5ZEU - chains a and k of the 22 polymer chains in the assembly; structure by electron microscopy, 3.70 A resolution.

# Chain a
Molecule: 16S rRNA
From: Mycobacterium smegmatis (strain ATCC 700084 / mc(2)155)
Sequence (1528 nucleotides; each row starts with the number of its first residue):
     1 UUUUUGUUUG GAGAGUUUGA UCCUGGCUCA GGACGAACGC UGGCGGCGUG CUUAACACAU
    61 GCAAGUCGAA CGGAAAGGCC CUUUCGGGGG UACUCGAGUG GCGAACGGGU GAGUAACACG
   121 UGGGUGAUCU GCCCUGCACU UUGGGAUAAG CCUGGGAAAC UGGGUCUAAU ACCGAAUACA
   181 CCCUGCUGGU CGCAUGGCCU GGUAGGGGAA AGCUUUUGCG GUGUGGGAUG GGCCCGCGGC
   241 CUAUCAGCUU GUUGGUGGGG UGAUGGCCUA CCAAGGCGAC GACGGGUAGC CGGCCUGAGA
   301 GGGUGACCGG CCACACUGGG ACUGAGAUAC GGCCCAGACU CCUACGGGAG GCAGCAGUGG
   361 GGAAUAUUGC ACAAUGGGCG CAAGCCUGAU GCAGCGACGC CGCGUGAGGG AUGACGGCCU
   421 UCGGGUUGUA AACCUCUUUC AGCACAGACG AAGCGCAAGU GACGGUAUGU GCAGAAGAAG
   481 GACCGGCCAA CUACGUGCCA GCAGCCGCGG UAAUACGUAG GGUCCGAGCG UUGUCCGGAA
   541 UUACUGGGCG UAAAGAGCUC GUAGGUGGUU UGUCGCGUUG UUCGUGAAAA CUCACAGCUU
   601 AACUGUGGGC GUGCGGGCGA UACGGGCAGA CUAGAGUACU GCAGGGGAGA CUGGAAUUCC
   661 UGGUGUAGCG GUGGAAUGCG CAGAUAUCAG GAGGAACACC GGUGGCGAAG GCGGGUCUCU
   721 GGGCAGUAAC UGACGCUGAG GAGCGAAAGC GUGGGGAGCG AACAGGAUUA GAUACCCUGG
   781 UAGUCCACGC CGUAAACGGU GGGUACUAGG UGUGGGUUUC CUUCCUUGGG AUCCGUGCCG
   841 UAGCUAACGC AUUAAGUACC CCGCCUGGGG AGUACGGCCG CAAGGCUAAA ACUCAAAGGA
   901 AUUGACGGGG GCCCGCACAA GCGGCGGAGC AUGUGGAUUA AUUCGAUGCA ACGCGAAGAA
   961 CCUUACCUGG GUUUGACAUG CACAGGACGC CGGCAGAGAU GUCGGUUCCC UUGUGGCCUG
  1021 UGUGCAGGUG GUGCAUGGCU GUCGUCAGCU CGUGUCGUGA GAUGUUGGGU UAAGUCCCGC
  1081 AACGAGCGCA ACCCUUGUCU CAUGUUGCCA GCACGUUAUG GUGGGGACUC GUGAGAGACU
  1141 GCCGGGGUCA ACUCGGAGGA AGGUGGGGAU GACGUCAAGU CAUCAUGCCC CUUAUGUCCA
  1201 GGGCUUCACA CAUGCUACAA UGGCCGGUAC AAAGGGCUGC GAUGCCGUGA GGUGGAGCGA
  1261 AUCCUUUCAA AGCCGGUCUC AGUUCGGAUC GGGGUCUGCA ACUCGACCCC GUGAAGUCGG
  1321 AGUCGCUAGU AAUCGCAGAU CAGCAACGCU GCGGUGAAUA CGUUCCCGGG CCUUGUACAC
  1381 ACCGCCCGUC ACGUCAUGAA AGUCGGUAAC ACCCGAAGCC GGUGGCCUAA CCCUUGUGGA
  1441 GGGAGCCGUC GAAGGUGGGA UCGGCGAUUG GGACGAAGUC GUAACAAGGU AGCCGUACCG
  1501 GAAGGUGCGG CUGGAUCACC UCCUUUCU
Unresolved in the structure: 1-8, 823-826, 1519-1528

# Chain k
Protein: 30S ribosomal protein S11
From: Mycobacterium smegmatis (strain ATCC 700084 / mc(2)155)
Reference sequence: A0QSL6 (RS11_MYCS2); residues 1-138 here = UniProt positions 1-138
Sequence (138 residues; each row starts with the number of its first residue):
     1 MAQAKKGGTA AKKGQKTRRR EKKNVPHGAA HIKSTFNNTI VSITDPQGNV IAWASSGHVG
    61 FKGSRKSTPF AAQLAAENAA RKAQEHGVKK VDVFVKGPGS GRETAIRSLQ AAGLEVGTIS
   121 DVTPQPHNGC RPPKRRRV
Unresolved in the structure: 1-21

# Chain a / chain k interface
Contacting residue pairs (68; chain a residue first):
  G654(a) with His127(k), hydrogen bond to the base
  A655(a) with Gln125(k), hydrogen bond to the sugar; His127(k), hydrogen bond to the base
  A656(a) with Gln125(k), sugar contact; Pro126(k), sugar contact
  U657(a) with Cys130(k), base contact
  G663(a) with Asn49(k), hydrogen bond to the base
  U664(a) with Asn49(k), hydrogen bond to the sugar; Val50(k), sugar contact
  G665(a) with Val50(k), sugar contact
  U666(a) with Trp53(k), hydrogen bond to the base
  A667(a) with His58(k), sugar contact
  G668(a) with Ser55(k), phosphate contact; His58(k), salt bridge to the phosphate
  C669(a) with Asn38(k), phosphate contact; Ile40(k), phosphate contact; Ser55(k), hydrogen bond to the phosphate; Gly57(k), hydrogen bond to the phosphate; Lys66(k), salt bridge to the phosphate
  G670(a) with Asn38(k), hydrogen bond to the phosphate; Lys66(k), base contact
  G671(a) with Asn37(k), base contact; Gly63(k), base contact; Lys66(k), hydrogen bond to the base
  U672(a) with Asn37(k), hydrogen bond to the base; Gly63(k), base contact; Ser64(k), base contact
  G673(a) with Arg136(k), salt bridge to the phosphate
  G674(a) with Ser64(k), phosphate contact
  A675(a) with Lys62(k), phosphate contact; Gly63(k), phosphate contact; Ser64(k), hydrogen bond to the phosphate
  A684(a) with Trp53(k), base contact
  A686(a) with Lys33(k), salt bridge to the phosphate; Ser42(k), hydrogen bond to the sugar
  U687(a) with His31(k), phosphate contact; Thr44(k), sugar contact; Gly48(k), hydrogen bond to the sugar; Val50(k), sugar contact; Lys96(k), salt bridge to the phosphate
  C688(a) with Gln47(k), sugar contact; Gly48(k), sugar contact
  G694(a) with Cys130(k), base contact
  A696(a) with His127(k), base contact; Asn128(k), hydrogen bond to the sugar; Gly129(k), sugar contact
  C697(a) with His127(k), base contact
  A698(a) with His127(k), sugar contact; Asn128(k), sugar contact
  A757(a) with Cys130(k), base contact
  G758(a) with Cys130(k), sugar contact; Arg131(k), sugar contact
  C759(a) with Arg131(k), hydrogen bond to the sugar; Pro133(k), phosphate contact
  G760(a) with Lys134(k), phosphate contact
  C775(a) with Arg137(k), sugar contact; Val138(k), sugar contact
  C776(a) with Arg135(k), phosphate contact; Arg136(k), sugar contact; Arg137(k), hydrogen bond to the phosphate; Val138(k), sugar contact
  C777(a) with Arg136(k), phosphate contact
  U1490(a) with Arg137(k), hydrogen bond to the base
  U1506(a) with Arg137(k), salt bridge to the phosphate
  G1507(a) with Lys134(k), salt bridge to the phosphate; Arg137(k), salt bridge to the phosphate
  C1508(a) with Arg131(k), salt bridge to the phosphate
  G1509(a) with Arg131(k), salt bridge to the phosphate
Other interface residues (no listed pair), chain a (40 interface residues in all): U685, A761, A1491
Other interface residues (no listed pair), chain k (37 interface residues in all): Ile51, Ser67, Pro124, Pro132

# In short
Chain a and chain k form an interface of 40 and 37 residues respectively, with 18 hydrogen bonds and 10 salt
bridges. Polar contacts include G654(a)-His127(k), A655(a)-His127(k) and G663(a)-Asn49(k).
Chain a is 16S rRNA and chain k is 30S ribosomal protein S11, both from Mycobacterium smegmatis (strain ATCC
700084 / mc(2)155); the structure, M. smegmatis P/P state 30S ribosomal subunit, was determined by electron
microscopy, deposited together with 5ZEB, 5ZEP, 5ZET and 5ZEY.
